1XXI - chains D and E of the 5 polymer chains in the assembly; structure by X-ray diffraction, 4.10 A resolution (low resolution: residue-level contacts below are approximate; hydrogen-bond / salt-bridge calls are withheld).

== Chain D ==
Molecule: DNA polymerase III subunit gamma
Source organism: Escherichia coli
Notes: EC 2.7.7.7
UniProt: P06710 (DPO3X_ECOLI); numbering as in UniProt (aligned over 1-368)
Sequence (368 residues; each row starts with the number of its first residue):
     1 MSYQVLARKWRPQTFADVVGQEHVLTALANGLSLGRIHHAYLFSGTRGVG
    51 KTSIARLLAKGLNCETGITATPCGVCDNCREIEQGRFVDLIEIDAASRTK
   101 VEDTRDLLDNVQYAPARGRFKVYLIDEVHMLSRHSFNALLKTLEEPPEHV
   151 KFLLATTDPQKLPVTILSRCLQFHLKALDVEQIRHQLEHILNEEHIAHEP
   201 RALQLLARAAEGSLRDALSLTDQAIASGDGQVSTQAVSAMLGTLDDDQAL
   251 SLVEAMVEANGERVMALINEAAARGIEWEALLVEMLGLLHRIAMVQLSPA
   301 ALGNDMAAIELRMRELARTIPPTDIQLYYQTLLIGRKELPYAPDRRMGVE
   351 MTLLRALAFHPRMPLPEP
Not modelled in the structure: 1-4
UniProt features mapped onto this chain:
  - binding site (ATP): Gly45 to Thr52
  - binding site (Zn(2+)): Cys64, Cys73, Cys76, Cys79
  - mutagenesis: Gly118 (G118D: In dnaX2016(Ts); present in both isoforms, unable to grow at 42 degrees Celsius)
Metal / ion sites: Zn2+: Cys64, Cys73, Cys76, Cys79
Ligand contacts: ADP (adenosine-5'-diphosphate): Ala7, Trp10, Arg11, Pro12, Asp17, Val18, Val19, Gln21, Thr46, Arg47, Gly48, Val49, Gly50, Lys51, Thr52, Ser53, Leu214, Arg215, Leu218

== Chain E ==
Molecule: DNA polymerase III, delta prime subunit
Source organism: Escherichia coli
Notes: EC 2.7.7.7
UniProt: P28631 (HOLB_ECOLI); numbering as in UniProt (aligned over 1-334)
Sequence (334 residues; row label = number of the first residue in the row):
     1 MRWYPWLRPDFEKLVASYQAGRGHHALLIQALPGMGDDALIYALSRYLLC
    51 QQPQGHKSCGHCRGCQLMQAGTHPDYYTLAPEKGKNTLGVDAVREVTEKL
   101 NEHARLGGAKVVWVTDAALLTDAAANALLKTLEEPPAETWFFLATREPER
   151 LLATLRSRCRLHYLAPPPEQYAVTWLSREVTMSQDALLAALRLSAGSPGA
   201 ALALFQGDNWQARETLCQALAYSVPSGDWYSLLAALNHEQAPARLHWLAT
   251 LLMDALKRHHGAAQVTNVDVPGLVAELANHLSPSRLQAILGDVCHIREQL
   301 MSVTGINRELLITDLLLRIEHYLQPGVVLPVPHL
Metal / ion sites: Zn2+: Cys50, Cys59, Cys62, Cys65

== How chain D and chain E interact ==
Pairs across the interface - 54 pairs, chain D then chain E:
  Arg47(D) - Lys130(E)
  Arg98(D) - Arg94(E)
  Ala209(D) - Ala153(E)
  Leu220(D) - Ser157(E)
  Gln223(D) - Arg158(E)
  Met240(D) - Arg156(E)
  Met240(D) - Leu161(E)
  Leu241(D) - Arg156(E)
  Gly261(D) - His260(E)
  Glu262(D) - His260(E)
  Glu262(D) - Gly261(E)
  Glu262(D) - Ala263(E)
  Met265(D) - Lys257(E)
  Met265(D) - Ala262(E)
  Asn269(D) - Gln264(E)
  Ala273(D) - Tyr163(E)
  Gly275(D) - Gln30(E)
  Glu277(D) - Pro148(E)
  Glu277(D) - Glu149(E)
  Ile334(D) - Pro332(E)
  Ile334(D) - His333(E)
  Ile334(D) - Leu334(E)
  Lys337(D) - His333(E)
  Lys337(D) - Leu334(E)
  Glu338(D) - His295(E)
  Glu338(D) - Pro332(E)
  Tyr341(D) - Cys294(E)
  Tyr341(D) - His295(E)
  Tyr341(D) - Glu298(E)
  Pro343(D) - His246(E)
  Pro343(D) - Cys294(E)
  Pro343(D) - Arg297(E)
  Arg345(D) - Glu149(E)
  Arg345(D) - Arg150(E)
  Met347(D) - Met253(E)
  Glu350(D) - Met253(E)
  Glu350(D) - Lys257(E)
  Met351(D) - Gln287(E)
  Met351(D) - Leu290(E)
  Leu354(D) - Met253(E)
  Leu354(D) - Leu256(E)
  Leu354(D) - Lys257(E)
  Leu354(D) - Gln287(E)
  Arg355(D) - Gln287(E)
  Arg355(D) - Pro330(E)
  Arg355(D) - Val331(E)
  Arg355(D) - Pro332(E)
  Leu357(D) - His260(E)
  Pro364(D) - His260(E)
  Leu365(D) - Pro283(E)
  Pro366(D) - Ser282(E)
  Pro366(D) - Pro283(E)
  Glu367(D) - Asn279(E)
  Pro368(D) - Asn279(E)
Also at the interface, not in a pair above, chain D (38 interface residues in all): Arg215, Ser219, Ala239, Gly242, Asn260, Arg346, Ala358
Also at the interface, not in a pair above, chain E (42 interface residues in all): Glu147, Thr154, Ala249, Thr250, His280, Ala288, Gly291

== Overview ==
The interface between chain D and chain E involves 38 residues on one side and 42 on the other. Bound to chain
D: ADP. UniProt lists 8 ATP-binding residues, 4 Zn2+-binding residues and one mutagenesis site on chain D.
Chain D is DNA polymerase III subunit gamma and chain E is DNA polymerase III, delta prime subunit, both from
Escherichia coli; the structure, ADP Bound E. coli Clamp Loader Complex, was determined by X-ray diffraction
(same publication as 1XXH).
